3GBN - chains H and L of the 4 polymer chains in the assembly; structure by X-ray diffraction, 2.20 A resolution.

[Chain H]
Name: Fab Heavy Chain
Source organism: Homo sapiens
Notes: antibody fragment or engineered binder
Chain sequence (226 residues; each row starts with the number of its first residue; note: 9 numbers in that range are skipped by the numbering (no residue carries them; nothing is unmodelled there); a row labelled like 82A-82C holds insertion residues (82A, then the next letters in order)):
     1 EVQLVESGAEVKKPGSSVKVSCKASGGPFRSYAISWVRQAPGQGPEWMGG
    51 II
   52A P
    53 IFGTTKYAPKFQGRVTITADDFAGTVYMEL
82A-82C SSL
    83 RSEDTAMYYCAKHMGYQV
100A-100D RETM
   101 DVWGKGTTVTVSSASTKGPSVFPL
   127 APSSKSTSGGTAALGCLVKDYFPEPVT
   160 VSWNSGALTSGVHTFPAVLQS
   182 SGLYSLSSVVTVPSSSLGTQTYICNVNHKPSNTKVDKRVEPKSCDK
Disordered / not traced: 127-140, 160-172, 189-227
Disulfides: Cys-22/Cys-92

[Chain L]
Name: Fab Lambda Light Chain
Source organism: Homo sapiens
Notes: antibody fragment or engineered binder
Chain sequence (221 residues; each row starts with the number of its first residue; note: 18 numbers in that range are skipped by the numbering (no residue carries them; nothing is unmodelled there); a row labelled like 27A-27B holds insertion residues (27A, then the next letters in order)):
     1 QSVLTQPPS
    11 VSAAPGQKVTISCSGSS
27A-27B SN
    28 IGNDYVSWYQQLPGTAPKLLIYDNNKRPSGIPDRFSGSKSGTSATLGITG
    78 LQTGDEANYYCATWDRRP
95A-95C TAY
    96 VVFGGGTKLTV
106A-106U LGAAAGQPKAAPSVTLFPPSS
   123 EELQANKATLVCLISDFYPGAVTVAWKADSSPVKAGVETTTPSKQS
   170 NNKYAASSYLSLTPEQWKSHRSYSCQVTHEGSTVEKTVAPTECS
Disordered / not traced: 1-2, 106B-106U, 141-157, 181-193, 196-213
Disulfides: Cys-23/Cys-88, Cys-134/Cys-194

[Chain H / chain L interface]
Residue-residue contacts (62):
  Gln-39(H) with Gln-38(L), hydrogen bond; Tyr-87(L), hydrogen bond
  Gln-43(H) with Tyr-87(L)
  Gly-44(H) with Tyr-87(L)
  Pro-45(H) with Tyr-87(L); Phe-98(L)
  Trp-47(H) with Tyr-95C(L), hydrophobic; Val-96(L); Phe-98(L)
  Pro-61(H) with Thr-95A(L); Tyr-95C(L)
  Tyr-91(H) with Gln-38(L); Thr-42(L); Ala-43(L), hydrophobic; Pro-44(L)
  Met-96(H) with Leu-46(L), hydrophobic; Tyr-49(L)
  Val-100(H) with Trp-91(L), hydrophobic
  Arg-100A(H) with Tyr-32(L); Asp-50(L), salt bridge; Val-96(L)
  Glu-100B(H) with Tyr-32(L); Ser-34(L); Tyr-36(L), hydrogen bond (backbone-side chain); Ala-89(L); Thr-90(L); Trp-91(L); Val-96(L)
  Thr-100C(H) with Ser-34(L), hydrogen bond; Tyr-36(L); Leu-46(L); Tyr-49(L)
  Met-100D(H) with Tyr-36(L), hydrogen bond (backbone-side chain); Leu-46(L); Phe-98(L), hydrophobic
  Asp-101(H) with Leu-46(L)
  Trp-103(H) with Tyr-36(L), hydrophobic; Ala-43(L), hydrophobic; Pro-44(L)
  Gly-104(H) with Ala-43(L)
  Val-121(H) with Glu-123(L)
  Phe-122(H) with Glu-123(L); Glu-124(L)
  Pro-123(H) with Glu-123(L)
  Leu-124(H) with Val-133(L), hydrophobic
  Leu-143(H) with Glu-124(L); Thr-131(L); Tyr-178(L), hydrophobic
  Lys-145(H) with Thr-131(L)
  Phe-174(H) with Leu-135(L), hydrophobic; Ile-136(L); Ser-137(L); Ala-175(L)
  Pro-175(H) with Thr-162(L); Ser-165(L)
  Ala-176(H) with Thr-162(L), hydrogen bond (backbone-side chain)
  Val-177(H) with Thr-162(L); Tyr-178(L), hydrophobic
  Leu-187(H) with Tyr-178(L)
  Ser-188(H) with Val-133(L); Leu-135(L); Tyr-178(L), hydrogen bond (backbone-side chain)
Also at the interface, not in a pair above, chain H (34 interface residues in all): Val-37, Glu-46, Lys-58, Tyr-59, Ala-60, Ser-186
Also at the interface, not in a pair above, chain L (34 interface residues in all): Ala-95B, Gly-100, Glu-160, Thr-161, Ser-176

[In short]
Chain H and chain L each contribute 34 residues to their interface; the contacts include 7 hydrogen bonds and
1 salt bridge. Polar contacts include Arg-100A(H)/Asp-50(L), Gln-39(H)/Gln-38(L) and Gln-39(H)/Tyr-87(L).
Here chain H is Fab Heavy Chain and chain L is Fab Lambda Light Chain, both from Homo sapiens. Entry 3GBN
(Crystal Structure of Fab CR6261 in Complex with the 1918 H1N1 influenza virus hemagglutinin) was determined
by X-ray diffraction together with 3GBM from the same study.
